Entry 9G26 (electron microscopy, 3.40 A resolution); this record covers chains A and T of the 17 polymer chains in the assembly.

Chain A:
Molecule: DNA-directed RNA polymerase I subunit RPA190
Source organism: Saccharomyces cerevisiae
Notes: EC 2.7.7.6
Reference sequence: P10964 (RPA1_YEAST); numbering as in UniProt (aligned over 1-1664)
Sequence (1664 residues; numbered 1 to 1664; the number before each row is that of its first residue):
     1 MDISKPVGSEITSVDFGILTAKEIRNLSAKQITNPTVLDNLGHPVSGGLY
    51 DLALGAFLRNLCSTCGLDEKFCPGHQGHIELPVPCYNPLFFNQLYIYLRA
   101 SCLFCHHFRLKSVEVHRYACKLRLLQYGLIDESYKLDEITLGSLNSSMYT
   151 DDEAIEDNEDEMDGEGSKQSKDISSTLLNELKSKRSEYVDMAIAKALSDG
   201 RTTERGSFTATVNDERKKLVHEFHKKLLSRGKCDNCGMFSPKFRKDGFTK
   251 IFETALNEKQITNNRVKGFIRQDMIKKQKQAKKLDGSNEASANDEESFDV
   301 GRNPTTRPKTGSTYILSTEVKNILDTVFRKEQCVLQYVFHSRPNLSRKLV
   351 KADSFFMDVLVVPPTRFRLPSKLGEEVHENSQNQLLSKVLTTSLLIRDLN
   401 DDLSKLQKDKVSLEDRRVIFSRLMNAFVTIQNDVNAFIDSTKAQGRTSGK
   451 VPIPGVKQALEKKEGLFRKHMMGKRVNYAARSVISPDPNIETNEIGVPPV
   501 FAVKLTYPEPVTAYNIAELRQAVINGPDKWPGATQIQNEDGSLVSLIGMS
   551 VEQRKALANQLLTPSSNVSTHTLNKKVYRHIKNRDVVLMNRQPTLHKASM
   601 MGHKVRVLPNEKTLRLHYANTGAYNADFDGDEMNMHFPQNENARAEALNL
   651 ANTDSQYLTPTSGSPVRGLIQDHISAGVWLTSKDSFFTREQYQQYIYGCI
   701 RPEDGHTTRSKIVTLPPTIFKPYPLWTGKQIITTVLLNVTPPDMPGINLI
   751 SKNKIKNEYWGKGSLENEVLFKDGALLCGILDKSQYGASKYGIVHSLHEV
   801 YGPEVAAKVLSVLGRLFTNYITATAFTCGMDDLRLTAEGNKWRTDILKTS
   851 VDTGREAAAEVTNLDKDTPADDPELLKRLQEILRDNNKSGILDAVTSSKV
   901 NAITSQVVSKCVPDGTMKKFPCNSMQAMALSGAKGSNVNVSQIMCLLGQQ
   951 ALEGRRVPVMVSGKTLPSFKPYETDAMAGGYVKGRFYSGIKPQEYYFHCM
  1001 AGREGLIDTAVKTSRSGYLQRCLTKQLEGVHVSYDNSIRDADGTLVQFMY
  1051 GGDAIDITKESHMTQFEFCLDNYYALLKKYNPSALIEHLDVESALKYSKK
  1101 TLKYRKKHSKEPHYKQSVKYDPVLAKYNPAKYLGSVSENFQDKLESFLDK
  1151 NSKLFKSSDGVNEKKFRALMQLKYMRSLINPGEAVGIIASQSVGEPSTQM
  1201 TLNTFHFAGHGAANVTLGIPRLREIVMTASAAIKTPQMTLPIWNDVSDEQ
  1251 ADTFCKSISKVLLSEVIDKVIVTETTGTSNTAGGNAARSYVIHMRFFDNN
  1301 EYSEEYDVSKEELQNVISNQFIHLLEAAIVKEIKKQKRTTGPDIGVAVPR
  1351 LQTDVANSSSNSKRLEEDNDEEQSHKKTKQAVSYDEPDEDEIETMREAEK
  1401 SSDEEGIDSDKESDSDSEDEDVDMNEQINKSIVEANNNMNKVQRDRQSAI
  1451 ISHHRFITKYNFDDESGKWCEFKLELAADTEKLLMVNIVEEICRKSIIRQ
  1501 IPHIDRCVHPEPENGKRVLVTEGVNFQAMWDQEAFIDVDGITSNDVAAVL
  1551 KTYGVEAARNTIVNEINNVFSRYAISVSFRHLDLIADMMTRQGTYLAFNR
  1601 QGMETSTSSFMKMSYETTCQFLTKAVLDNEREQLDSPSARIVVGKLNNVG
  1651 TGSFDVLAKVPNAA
Not modelled in the structure: 142-173, 269-311, 447-450, 1154-1159, 1201-1213, 1278-1286, 1339-1432, 1664
Metal / ion sites: Zn2+ site 1: Cys62, Cys65, Cys72, His75; Zn2+ site 2: Cys102, Cys105, Cys233, Asn235, Cys236; Mg2+: Asp627, Asp629, Asp631 (shared with 1 residue of chain R)
Curated features (UniProtKB/Swiss-Prot):
  - region: Pro992 to Glu1004 (Bridging helix)
  - binding site (Zn(2+)): Cys62, Cys65, Cys72, His75, Cys102, Cys105, Cys233, Cys236
  - binding site (Mg(2+)): Asp627, Asp629, Asp631
  - modified residue (Phosphoserine): Ser889, Ser1636
From the paper describing this entry:
  - specificity-determining residues: Pro593 (proposed by the authors, not directly observed)

Chain T:
Molecule: Template DNA
Sequence (38 nucleotides; each row starts with the number of its first residue):
     1 CTACCGATAAGCAGATXCTCTCGATTGCGTATGAAATC
Not modelled in the structure: 34-38
Modified / non-standard residues: 3DR (1',2'-dideoxyribofuranose-5'-phosphate) at position 17

Interface between chain A and chain T:
Pairs across the interface - 18 pairs, chain A then chain T:
  Lys226(A) with DC5(T), salt bridge to the phosphate
  Arg230(A) with DC4(T), salt bridge to the phosphate
  Lys462(A) with DA15(T), salt bridge to the phosphate
  Lys463(A) with DC18(T), salt bridge to the phosphate
  Arg475(A) with DC20(T), salt bridge to the phosphate
  Arg481(A) with DC20(T), sugar contact
  Gln592(A) with DC18(T), base contact; DT19(T), sugar contact
  Pro593(A) with DC18(T), base contact
  Ser1014(A) with 3DR_17(T), phosphate contact
  Gly1017(A) with 3DR_17(T), sugar contact
  Tyr1018(A) with DT16(T), sugar contact
  Arg1600(A) with DG14(T), sugar contact; DA15(T), sugar contact
  Glu1616(A) with DA15(T), phosphate contact
  Thr1617(A) with DG14(T), phosphate contact; DA15(T), hydrogen bond to the phosphate
  Gln1620(A) with DG14(T), phosphate contact
Interface residues without a listed pair, chain A (18 interface residues in all): Glu461, Arg468, Arg1021
Interface residues without a listed pair, chain T (10 interface residues in all): DA13

Overview:
Chain A and chain T form an interface of 18 and 10 residues respectively; the contacts include 1 hydrogen bond
and 5 salt bridges. Polar contacts include Thr1617(A)-DA15(T), Lys226(A)-DC5(T) and Arg230(A)-DC4(T). From
UniProt: 8 Zn2+-binding residues and 3 Mg2+-binding residues on chain A. From the paper: the specificity
determinant Pro593(A).
Here chain A is DNA-directed RNA polymerase I subunit RPA190 (Saccharomyces cerevisiae) and chain T is
Template DNA. Entry 9G26 (Yeast RNA polymerase I elongation complex stalled by an apurinic site, closed state)
was determined by electron microscopy (same publication as 9G1V, 9G1X, 9G23, 9G24, 9G27, 9G29, 9G2B and 9G2C).
